8YIB - chains A and B; structure by X-ray diffraction, 2.27 A resolution.

Chain A (and B):
Name: Lipase 2
From: Staphylococcus aureus
Notes: EC 3.1.1.3; chain B of this document is another copy of the same molecule, construct and numbering; everything in this record applies to it too
UniProtKB: A0A0U1MWF9 (A0A0U1MWF9_STAAU); residues -1 to 394 here correspond to UniProt positions 295-690 (UniProt number = residue number + 296)
Amino-acid sequence (408 residues; each row starts with the number of its first residue; numbers below 1 keep their minus sign (Met-13 is residue -13)):
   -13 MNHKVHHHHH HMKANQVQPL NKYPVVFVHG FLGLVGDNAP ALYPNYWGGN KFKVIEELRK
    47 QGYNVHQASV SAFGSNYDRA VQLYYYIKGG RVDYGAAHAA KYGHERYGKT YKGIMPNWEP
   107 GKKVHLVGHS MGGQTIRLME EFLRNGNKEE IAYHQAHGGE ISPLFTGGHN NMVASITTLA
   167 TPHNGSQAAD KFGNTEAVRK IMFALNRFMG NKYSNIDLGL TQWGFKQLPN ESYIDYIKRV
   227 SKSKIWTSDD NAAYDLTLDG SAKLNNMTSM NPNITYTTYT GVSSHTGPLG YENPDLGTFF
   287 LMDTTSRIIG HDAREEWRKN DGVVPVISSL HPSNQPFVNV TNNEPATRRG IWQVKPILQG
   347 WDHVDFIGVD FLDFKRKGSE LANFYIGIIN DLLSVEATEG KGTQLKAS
Unresolved in the structure: -13 to 3, 386-394
Construct notes: expression tag (-13 to -2); conflict Gln68 (Glu364 in A0A0U1MWF9)
Covalently attached groups: Petroselinic acid (4I1) linked to Ser116
Ion coordination: Zn2+: Asp64, Asp236; Ca2+: Gly283, Asp348, Asp351, Asp356, Asp359
Small-molecule neighbours:
  - Petroselinic acid (4I1): Gly16, Phe17, Tyr29, Tyr32, His115, Met117, Pro168, Ser172, Ala174, Ala175, Phe178, Gly179, Val184, Met188, Leu242, Val309, His349, Val350, Ile353
  - hexanoic acid (6NA): Leu18, Leu20, Pro26, Tyr29, Phe59, Leu191, Met195, Ile202, Leu204
  - butanoic acid (BUA): Tyr265, Asn328, Leu344, Asn369, Phe370, Gly373
  - propanoic acid (PPI): Leu18, Met288, Val309, His349, Val350
What the authors report for this chain:
  - binding site for Petroselinic acid: Phe17, Ser116, Met117
  - catalytic residues: Asp307, His349 (citing earlier work)

Chain A / chain B interface:
Contacting residue pairs (3; chain A residue first):
  Phe286(A) - Leu358(B)  hydrophobic
  Asp289(A) - Phe360(B)
  Leu358(A) - Phe286(B)  hydrophobic
Also at the interface, not in a pair above, chain A (7 interface residues in all): Leu282, Phe357, Phe360, Lys361
Also at the interface, not in a pair above, chain B (7 interface residues in all): Leu282, Arg293, Phe357, Lys361

In short:
Chain A and chain B each contribute 7 residues to their interface. Chain A binds propanoic acid, butanoic acid
and hexanoic acid. Petroselinic acid is covalently linked to Ser116(A). Asp64(A) and Asp236(A) coordinate
Zn2+. From the paper: catalytic residues Asp307(A) and His349(A); a binding site for Petroselinic acid at
Phe17(A), Ser116(A) and Met117(A).
Both chains are Lipase 2 (Staphylococcus aureus). Entry 8YIB (Staphylococcus aureus lipase -PSA complex -
covalent bonding state) was determined by X-ray diffraction (same publication as 8K7P and 8K7Q).
